PDB entry 8J80 | electron microscopy, 2.68 A resolution | chains B and F of the 6 polymer chains in the assembly

[Chain B]
Name: Zinc transporter 7
Source organism: Homo sapiens
Reference sequence: Q8NEW0 (ZNT7_HUMAN); residues 1-376 here = UniProt positions 1-376
Sequence (390 residues; numbered -13 to 376; the number before each row is that of its first residue; numbers below 1 keep their minus sign (Met-13 is residue -13)):
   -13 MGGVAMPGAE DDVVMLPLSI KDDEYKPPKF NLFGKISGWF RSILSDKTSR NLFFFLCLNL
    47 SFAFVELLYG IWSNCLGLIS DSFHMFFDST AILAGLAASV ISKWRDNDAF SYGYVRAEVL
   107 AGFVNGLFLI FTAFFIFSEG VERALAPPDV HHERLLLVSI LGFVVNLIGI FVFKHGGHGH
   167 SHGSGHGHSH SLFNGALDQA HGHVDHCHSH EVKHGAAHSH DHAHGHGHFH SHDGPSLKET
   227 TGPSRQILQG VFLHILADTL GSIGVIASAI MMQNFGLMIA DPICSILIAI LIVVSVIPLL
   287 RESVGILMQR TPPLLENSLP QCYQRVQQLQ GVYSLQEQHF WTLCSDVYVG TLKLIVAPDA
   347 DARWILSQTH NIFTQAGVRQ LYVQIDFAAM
Unresolved in the structure: -13 to 21, 166-232
Differences from the reference sequence: initiating methionine (-13); expression tag (-12 to 0)
Metal / ion sites: Zn2+: His70, Asp74, His164, Asp244
What the authors report for this chain:
  - Zn2+ coordination: His70, Asp74, Asp244

[Chain F]
Name: Heavy chain of YN7114-08 Fab
Source organism: Mus musculus
Notes: antibody fragment or engineered binder
Sequence (234 residues; numbered 1 to 234; the number before each row is that of its first residue):
     1 EVQLQESGPG LVAPSQSLSI TCTVSGFSLT NYAVHWVRQS PGKGLEWLGV IWSNGRTDYN
    61 AAFISRLSIS KDNSKSQVFF KMNSLQADDT AIYYCARKLA YEGAMDYWGQ GTSVTVSSAK
   121 TTPPSVYPLA PGSAAQTNSM VTLGCLVKGY FPEPVTVTWN SGSLSSGVHT FPAVLQSDLY
   181 TLSSSVTVPS STWPSETVTC NVAHPASSTK VDKKIVPRDC GCKPCICTVP EVSS
Unresolved in the structure: 219-234
Disulfide bonds: Cys22-Cys95, Cys145-Cys200

[How chain B and chain F interact]
Contacting residue pairs - 38 pairs, chain B then chain F:
  Gln313(B) - Arg56(F)  hydrogen bond (backbone-side chain)
  Gln314(B) - Arg56(F)
  Leu315(B) - Arg56(F)  hydrogen bond (backbone-side chain)
  Gln316(B) - Trp47(F)
  Gln316(B) - Val50(F)
  Gln316(B) - Trp52(F)
  Gln316(B) - Arg56(F)
  Gln316(B) - Asp58(F)
  Gly317(B) - Trp52(F)
  Gly317(B) - Arg56(F)
  Val318(B) - Arg56(F)  hydrogen bond (backbone-side chain)
  Tyr319(B) - Ser53(F)
  Tyr319(B) - Asn54(F)  hydrogen bond (side chain-backbone)
  Ala343(B) - Trp52(F)  hydrophobic
  Pro344(B) - Thr30(F)
  Pro344(B) - Asn31(F)
  Pro344(B) - Ser53(F)
  Pro344(B) - Tyr101(F)
  Asp345(B) - Asn31(F)
  Asp345(B) - Tyr32(F)
  Asp345(B) - Ala33(F)  hydrogen bond (side chain-backbone)
  Asp345(B) - Ser53(F)
  Asp345(B) - Lys98(F)  hydrogen bond (backbone-side chain)
  Asp345(B) - Ala100(F)
  Asp345(B) - Tyr101(F)  hydrogen bond (backbone-backbone)
  Ala346(B) - Lys98(F)
  Ala346(B) - Tyr101(F)
  Asp347(B) - Lys98(F)
  Asp347(B) - Tyr101(F)
  Asp347(B) - Glu102(F)
  Asp347(B) - Gly103(F)  hydrogen bond (side chain-backbone)
  Arg349(B) - Glu102(F)  salt bridge
  Phe373(B) - Tyr101(F)  hydrophobic
  Ala375(B) - Thr30(F)
  Met376(B) - Thr30(F)
  Met376(B) - Ser53(F)
  Met376(B) - Asn54(F)
  Met376(B) - Asn73(F)
Interface residues without a listed pair, chain B (17 interface residues in all): Ala348

[Summary]
Chain B and chain F each contribute 17 residues to their interface, with 8 hydrogen bonds and 1 salt bridge.
Polar pairs include Arg349(B)-Glu102(F), Gln313(B)-Arg56(F) and Leu315(B)-Arg56(F). The Zn2+ site is built by
His70(B), Asp74(B), His164(B) and Asp244(B). From the paper: Zn2+ coordination by His70(B), Asp74(B) and
Asp244(B).
Here chain B is Zinc transporter 7 (Homo sapiens) and chain F is Heavy chain of YN7114-08 Fab (Mus musculus).
Entry 8J80 (Cryo-EM structure of hZnT7-Fab complex in zinc state 1) was determined by electron microscopy
together with 8J7T, 8J7U, 8J7V, 8J7W, 8J7X and 8J7Y from the same study.
